PDB entry 7SZ0 | electron microscopy, 3.30 A resolution | chains A and B of the 4 polymer chains in the assembly

== Chain A (and B) ==
Protein: Epidermal growth factor receptor
Source organism: Homo sapiens
Notes: EC 2.7.10.1; engineered mutation(s): L834R; chain B of this document is another copy of the same molecule, construct and numbering; everything in this record applies to it too
UniProtKB: P00533 (EGFR_HUMAN); residues -23 to 1186 here correspond to UniProt positions 1-1210 (UniProt number = residue number + 24)
Amino-acid sequence (1210 residues; each row starts with the number of its first residue; numbers below 1 keep their minus sign (Met-23 is residue -23)):
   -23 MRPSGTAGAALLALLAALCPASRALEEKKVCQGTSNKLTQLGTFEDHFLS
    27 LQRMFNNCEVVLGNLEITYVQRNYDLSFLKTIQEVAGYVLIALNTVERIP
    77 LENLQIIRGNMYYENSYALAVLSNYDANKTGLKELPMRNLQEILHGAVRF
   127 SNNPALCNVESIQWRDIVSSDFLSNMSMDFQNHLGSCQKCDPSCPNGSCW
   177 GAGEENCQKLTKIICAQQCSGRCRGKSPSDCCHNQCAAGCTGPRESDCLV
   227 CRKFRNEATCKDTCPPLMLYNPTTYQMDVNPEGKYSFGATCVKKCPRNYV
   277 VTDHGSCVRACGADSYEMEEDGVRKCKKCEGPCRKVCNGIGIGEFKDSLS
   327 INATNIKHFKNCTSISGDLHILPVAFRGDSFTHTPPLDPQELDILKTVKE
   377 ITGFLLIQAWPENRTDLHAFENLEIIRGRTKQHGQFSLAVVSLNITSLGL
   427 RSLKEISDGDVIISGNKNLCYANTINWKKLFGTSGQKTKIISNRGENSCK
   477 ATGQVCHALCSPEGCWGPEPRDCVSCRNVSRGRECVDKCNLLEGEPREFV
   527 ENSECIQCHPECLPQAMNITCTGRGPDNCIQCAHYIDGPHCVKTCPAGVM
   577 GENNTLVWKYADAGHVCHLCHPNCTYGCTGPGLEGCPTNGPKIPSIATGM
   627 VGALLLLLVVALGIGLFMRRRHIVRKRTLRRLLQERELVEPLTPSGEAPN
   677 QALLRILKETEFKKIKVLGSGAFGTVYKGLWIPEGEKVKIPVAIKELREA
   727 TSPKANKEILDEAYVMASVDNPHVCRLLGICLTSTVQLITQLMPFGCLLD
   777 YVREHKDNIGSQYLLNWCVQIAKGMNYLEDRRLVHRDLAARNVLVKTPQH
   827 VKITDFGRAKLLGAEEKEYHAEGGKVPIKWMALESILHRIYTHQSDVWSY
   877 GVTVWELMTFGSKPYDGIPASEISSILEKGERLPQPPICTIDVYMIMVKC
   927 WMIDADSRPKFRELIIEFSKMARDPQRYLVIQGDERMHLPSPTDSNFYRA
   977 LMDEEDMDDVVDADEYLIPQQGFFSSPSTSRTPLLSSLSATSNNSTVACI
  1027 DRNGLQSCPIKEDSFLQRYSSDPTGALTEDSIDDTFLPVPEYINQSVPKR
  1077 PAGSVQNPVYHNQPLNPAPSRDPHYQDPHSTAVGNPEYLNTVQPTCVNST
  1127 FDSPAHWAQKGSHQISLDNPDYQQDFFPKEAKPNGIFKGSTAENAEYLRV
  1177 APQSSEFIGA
Unresolved in the structure: -23 to 0, 615-1186
Differences from the reference sequence: conflict Asn232 (Asp256 in P00533); variant Arg834 (Leu858 in P00533)
Disulfides: Cys7-Cys34, Cys133-Cys163, Cys166-Cys175, Cys170-Cys183, Cys191-Cys199, Cys195-Cys207, Cys208-Cys216, Cys212-Cys224, Cys227-Cys236, Cys240-Cys267, Cys271-Cys283, Cys287-Cys302, Cys305-Cys309, Cys313-Cys338, Cys446-Cys475, Cys482-Cys491, Cys486-Cys499, Cys502-Cys511, Cys515-Cys531, Cys534-Cys547, Cys538-Cys555, Cys558-Cys567, Cys571-Cys593, Cys596-Cys604, Cys600-Cys612
Swiss-Prot annotation at these positions:
  - region: Leu664 to Leu680 (Important for dimerization, phosphorylation and activation)
  - active site: Asp813 (Proton acceptor)
  - binding site (ATP): Leu694 to Val702, Lys721, Thr766, Gln767, Asp831
  - site: Tyr992 (Important for interaction with PIK3C2B)
  - modified residue: Ser205 (Phosphoserine), Thr654 (Phosphothreonine), Thr669 (Phosphothreonine), Ser671 (Phosphoserine), Lys721 (N6-(2-hydroxyisobutyryl)lysine), Tyr845 (Phosphotyrosine), Ser967 (Phosphoserine), Ser971 (Phosphoserine), Tyr974 (Phosphotyrosine), Tyr992 (Phosphotyrosine), Ser1002 (Phosphoserine), Ser1015 (Phosphoserine), Thr1017 (Phosphothreonine), Ser1018 (Phosphoserine), Ser1040 (Phosphoserine), Tyr1045 (Phosphotyrosine), Ser1046 (Phosphoserine), Ser1047 (Phosphoserine), Ser1057 (Phosphoserine), Tyr1068 (Phosphotyrosine) and 5 more in UniProt
  - lipidation (S-palmitoyl cysteine): Cys1025, Cys1122
  - glycosylation (N-linked (GlcNAc...) asparagine): Asn32 (complex), Asn49, Asn104, Asn151, Asn172, Asn328, Asn337, Asn389, Asn420, Asn504, Asn544, Asn579, Asn599 (high mannose)
  - cross-link (Glycyl lysine isopeptide (Lys-Gly)): Lys692 (interchain with G-Cter in ubiquitin), Lys713 (interchain with G-Cter in ubiquitin), Lys730 (interchain with G-Cter in ubiquitin), Lys733 (interchain with G-Cter in ubiquitin), Lys843 (interchain with G-Cter in ubiquitin), Lys905 (interchain with G-Cter in ubiquitin), Lys936 (interchain with G-Cter in ubiquitin), Lys946 (interchain with G-Cter in ubiquitin)

== Interface between chain A and chain B ==
Contacting residue pairs (38):
  Gln193(A) - Arg220(B)  hydrogen bond (backbone-side chain)
  Gln194(A) - Pro219(B)
  Gln194(A) - Arg220(B)  hydrogen bond (backbone-side chain)
  Pro204(A) - Ser205(B)
  Ser205(A) - Pro204(B)
  Arg220(A) - Gln193(B)  hydrogen bond (side chain-backbone)
  Arg220(A) - Gln194(B)
  Arg220(A) - Cys195(B)
  Arg220(A) - Ser196(B)
  Phe230(A) - Tyr246(B)  hydrophobic
  Thr239(A) - Leu245(B)
  Tyr246(A) - Ser262(B)
  Tyr246(A) - Gly264(B)
  Tyr246(A) - Ser282(B)
  Tyr246(A) - Cys283(B)  hydrogen bond (side chain-backbone)
  Tyr246(A) - Val284(B)  hydrophobic
  Pro248(A) - Gly264(B)
  Thr249(A) - Asn86(B)
  Tyr251(A) - Gly264(B)
  Tyr251(A) - Tyr275(B)  hydrophobic
  Tyr251(A) - Val284(B)
  Tyr251(A) - Arg285(B)
  Gln252(A) - Ala286(B)  hydrogen bond (side chain-backbone)
  Met253(A) - Ser282(B)
  Ser262(A) - Tyr246(B)
  Phe263(A) - Tyr251(B)  hydrophobic
  Gly264(A) - Tyr246(B)  hydrogen bond (backbone-side chain)
  Gly264(A) - Pro248(B)
  Gly264(A) - Tyr251(B)
  Tyr275(A) - Tyr251(B)  hydrophobic
  His280(A) - Met253(B)
  Ser282(A) - Met253(B)
  Cys283(A) - Tyr246(B)  hydrogen bond (backbone-side chain)
  Val284(A) - Tyr251(B)
  Arg285(A) - Tyr251(B)  hydrogen bond (backbone-backbone)
  Ala286(A) - Gln252(B)  hydrogen bond (backbone-side chain)
  Tyr602(A) - Tyr602(B)
  Tyr602(A) - Thr614(B)
Interface residues without a listed pair, chain A (31 interface residues in all): Asn86, Cys195, Pro219, Lys229, Ala265, Asp279, Thr601
Interface residues without a listed pair, chain B (32 interface residues in all): Phe230, Thr249, Phe263, Ala265, His280, Lys304, Pro613

== In short ==
31 residues of chain A face 32 of chain B across their interface; the contacts include 9 hydrogen bonds. Polar
contacts include Gln193(A)-Arg220(B), Gln194(A)-Arg220(B) and Tyr246(A)-Cys283(B). From UniProt: active-site
residue Asp813(A) and 13 ATP-binding residues on chain A.
Both chains are Epidermal growth factor receptor (Homo sapiens). Entry 7SZ0 (Cryo-EM structure of the
extracellular module of the full-length EGFR L834R bound to EGF. "tips-juxtaposed" conformation) was
determined by electron microscopy together with 7SYD, 7SYE, 7SZ1, 7SZ5 and 7SZ7 from the same study.
